PDB entry 7T8B | electron microscopy, 3.80 A resolution | chains A and B of the 8 polymer chains in the assembly

# Chain A (and B)
Protein: Twinkle mtDNA helicase
From: Homo sapiens
Notes: EC 3.6.4.12; engineered mutation(s): W315L; chain B of this document is another copy of the same molecule, construct and numbering; everything in this record applies to it too
UniProtKB: Q96RR1 (PEO1_HUMAN); residue numbers follow UniProt; this construct covers 1-684
Amino-acid sequence (695 residues; each row starts with the number of its first residue):
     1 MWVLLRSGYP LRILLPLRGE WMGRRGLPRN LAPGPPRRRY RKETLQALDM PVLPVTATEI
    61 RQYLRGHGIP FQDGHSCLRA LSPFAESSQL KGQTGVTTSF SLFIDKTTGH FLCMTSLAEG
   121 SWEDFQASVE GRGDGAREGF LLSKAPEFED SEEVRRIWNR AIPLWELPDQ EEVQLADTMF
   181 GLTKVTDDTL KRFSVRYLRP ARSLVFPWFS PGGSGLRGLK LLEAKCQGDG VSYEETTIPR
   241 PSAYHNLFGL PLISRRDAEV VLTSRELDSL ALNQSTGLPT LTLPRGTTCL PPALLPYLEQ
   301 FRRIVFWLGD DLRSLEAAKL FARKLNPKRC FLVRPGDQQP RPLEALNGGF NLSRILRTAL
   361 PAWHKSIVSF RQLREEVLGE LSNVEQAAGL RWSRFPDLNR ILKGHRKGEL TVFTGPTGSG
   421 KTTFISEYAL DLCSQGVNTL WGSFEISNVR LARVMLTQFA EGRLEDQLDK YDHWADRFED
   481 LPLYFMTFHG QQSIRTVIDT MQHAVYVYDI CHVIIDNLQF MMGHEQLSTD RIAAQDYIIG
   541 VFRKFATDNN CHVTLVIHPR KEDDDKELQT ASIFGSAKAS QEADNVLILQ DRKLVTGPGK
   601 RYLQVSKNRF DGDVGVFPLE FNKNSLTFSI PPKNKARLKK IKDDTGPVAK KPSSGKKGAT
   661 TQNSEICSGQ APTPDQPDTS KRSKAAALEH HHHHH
Unresolved in the structure: 1-53, 85-98, 132-146, 227-230, 524-528, 560-574, 593-598, 632-695 (chain B: 1-53, 85-98, 132-146, 227-230, 489-491, 524-528, 560-574, 593-598, 632-695)
Sequence notes: variant Leu315 (Trp in Q96RR1); expression tag (685-695)
What the authors report for this chain:
  - catalytic residues: Lys421, Glu445, Asp516, Arg609 (by similarity / conservation)
  - self-association interface (contacts with another copy of this molecule); pairs are residue here / residue on that copy: Tyr508-Ile367, Ser369, Asn448, Leu464
  - self-association interface (contacts with another copy of this molecule); pairs are residue here / residue on that copy: Ile367-Tyr508, Ser369, Phe370, Arg374, Leu381, Phe478, Glu479, Phe485 (from molecular simulation)

# Interface between chain A and chain B
Pairs across the interface - 35 pairs, chain A then chain B:
  Arg240(A) - Arg371(B)
  Leu440(A) - Ile367(B)  hydrophobic
  Glu445(A) - Arg609(B)  salt bridge
  Asn448(A) - Leu373(B)
  Val449(A) - Glu376(B)
  Val449(A) - Val377(B)
  Val449(A) - Glu380(B)
  Arg450(A) - Phe610(B)  hydrogen bond (side chain-backbone)
  Ala452(A) - Val377(B)  hydrophobic
  Arg453(A) - Leu381(B)
  Leu464(A) - Leu381(B)  hydrophobic
  Glu465(A) - Leu381(B)
  Tyr471(A) - Val377(B)
  Tyr471(A) - Leu378(B)  hydrophobic
  Tyr471(A) - Leu381(B)  hydrophobic
  Asp472(A) - Arg374(B)
  Ala475(A) - Arg374(B)
  Asp476(A) - Arg374(B)  salt bridge
  Phe478(A) - Phe370(B)  hydrophobic
  Glu479(A) - Arg371(B)
  Tyr484(A) - Ile367(B)  hydrophobic
  Tyr484(A) - Val368(B)
  Tyr484(A) - Ser369(B)
  Phe485(A) - Ile367(B)
  Phe485(A) - Val368(B)  hydrogen bond (backbone-backbone)
  Met486(A) - Ser366(B)
  Thr487(A) - Lys365(B)  hydrogen bond (side chain-backbone)
  Thr487(A) - Ser366(B)  hydrogen bond (backbone-backbone)
  Thr487(A) - Val368(B)
  Phe488(A) - Ser366(B)
  His489(A) - Thr547(B)  hydrogen bond (side chain-backbone)
  His489(A) - Asp548(B)  hydrogen bond (side chain-backbone)
  Thr500(A) - Ser366(B)
  Ala504(A) - Ile367(B)  hydrophobic
  Tyr508(A) - Ile367(B)  hydrophobic
Interface residues without a listed pair, chain A (27 interface residues in all): Leu456, Leu483
Interface residues without a listed pair, chain B (21 interface residues in all): Arg323, His364, Val384

# Summary
27 residues of chain A face 21 of chain B across their interface, with 6 hydrogen bonds and 2 salt bridges.
Polar contacts include Glu445(A)-Arg609(B), Asp476(A)-Arg374(B) and Arg450(A)-Phe610(B). From the paper:
catalytic residues Lys421(A), Glu445(A) and Asp516(A) among others; a self-association interface involving
Ser369(A), Asn448(A) and Leu464(A) among others.
Both chains are Twinkle mtDNA helicase (Homo sapiens). Entry 7T8B (Octameric Human Twinkle Helicase Clinical
Variant W315L) was determined by electron microscopy together with 7T8C from the same study.
